Entry 4H2C (X-ray diffraction, 1.70 A resolution); this record covers chain A.

Chain A:
Molecule: Sucrose isomerase
Notes: EC 5.4.11.99; fragment: trehalulose synthase mutb
UniProtKB: Q2PS28 (Q2PS28_9PSED); residues 1-557 here correspond to UniProt positions 28-584 (UniProt number = residue number + 27)
Chain sequence (557 residues; numbered 1 to 557; the number before each row is that of its first residue):
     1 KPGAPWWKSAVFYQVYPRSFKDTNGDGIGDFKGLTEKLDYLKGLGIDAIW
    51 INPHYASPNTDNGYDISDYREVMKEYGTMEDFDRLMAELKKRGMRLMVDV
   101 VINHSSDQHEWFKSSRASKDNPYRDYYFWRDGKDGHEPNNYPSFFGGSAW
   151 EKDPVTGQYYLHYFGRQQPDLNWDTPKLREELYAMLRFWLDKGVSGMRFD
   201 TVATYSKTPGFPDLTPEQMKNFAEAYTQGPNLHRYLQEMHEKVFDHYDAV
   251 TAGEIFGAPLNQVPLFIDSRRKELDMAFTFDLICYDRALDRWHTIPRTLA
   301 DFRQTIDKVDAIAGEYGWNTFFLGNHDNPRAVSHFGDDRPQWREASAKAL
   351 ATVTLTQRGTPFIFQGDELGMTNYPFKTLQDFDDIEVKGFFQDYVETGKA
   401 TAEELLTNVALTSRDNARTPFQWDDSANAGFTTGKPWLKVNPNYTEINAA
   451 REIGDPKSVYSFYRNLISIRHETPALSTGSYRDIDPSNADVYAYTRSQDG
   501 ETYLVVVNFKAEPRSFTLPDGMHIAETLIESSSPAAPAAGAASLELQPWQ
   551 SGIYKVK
Not modelled in the structure: 1-2
Differences from the reference sequence: engineered mutation Cys284 (Arg311 in Q2PS28)
Bound ions: Ca2+: Asp22, Asn24, Asp26, Ile28, Asp30

Overview:
Asp22, Asn24, Asp26, Ile28 and Asp30 coordinate Ca2+.
Chain A is Sucrose isomerase; the structure, Trehalulose synthase MutB R284C mutant, was determined by X-ray
diffraction (same publication as 4GI6, 4GI8, 4GI9, 4GIA and 4GIN).
